Entry 5BW8 (X-ray diffraction, 2.80 A resolution); this record covers chains C and D of the 5 polymer chains in the assembly.

# Chain C
Protein: Golgi to ER traffic protein 4
Source organism: Saccharomyces cerevisiae (strain ATCC 204508 / S288c)
UniProt: Q12125 (GET4_YEAST); residues 1-290 here = UniProt positions 1-290
Sequence (305 residues; each row starts with the number of its first residue):
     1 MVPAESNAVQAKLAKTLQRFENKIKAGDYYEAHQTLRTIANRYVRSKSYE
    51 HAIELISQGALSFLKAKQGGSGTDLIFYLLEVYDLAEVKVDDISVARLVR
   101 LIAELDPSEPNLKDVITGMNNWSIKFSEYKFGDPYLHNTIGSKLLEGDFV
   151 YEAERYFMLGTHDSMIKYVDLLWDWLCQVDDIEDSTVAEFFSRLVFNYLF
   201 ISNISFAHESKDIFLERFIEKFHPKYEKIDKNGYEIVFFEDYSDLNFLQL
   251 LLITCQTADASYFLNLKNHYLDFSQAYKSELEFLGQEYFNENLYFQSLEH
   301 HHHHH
Disordered / not traced: 1-10, 294-305
Differences from the reference sequence: engineered mutation A258 (Lys in Q12125), A260 (Lys in Q12125); expression tag (291-305)

# Chain D
Protein: Ubiquitin-like protein MDY2
Source organism: Saccharomyces cerevisiae (strain ATCC 204508 / S288c)
UniProt: Q12285 (MDY2_YEAST); residues 1-54 here = UniProt positions 1-54
Sequence (54 residues; numbered 1 to 54; the number before each row is that of its first residue):
     1 MSTSASGPEHEFVSKFLTLATLTEPKLPKSYTKPLKDVTNLGVPLPTLKY
    51 KYKQ
Disordered / not traced: 1-2, 54

# Interface between chain C and chain D
Pairs across the interface (93):
  E128(C) with K36(D)
  Y129(C) with L35(D); K36(D)
  K130(C) with V38(D)
  F131(C) with V38(D); L41(D), hydrophobic
  P134(C) with L35(D), hydrophobic
  L145(C) with Y52(D), hydrophobic
  D148(C) with Y52(D); K53(D)
  V150(C) with Y52(D), hydrophobic
  Y151(C) with T47(D); L48(D), hydrogen bond (side chain-backbone)
  R155(C) with L41(D)
  L159(C) with L35(D)
  L171(C) with Y52(D)
  W175(C) with Y50(D); K51(D), hydrogen bond (side chain-backbone); Y52(D), hydrophobic
  Q178(C) with Y52(D); K53(D), hydrogen bond (side chain-backbone)
  T186(C) with Y50(D)
  E189(C) with L48(D); Y50(D), hydrogen bond
  F190(C) with L48(D), hydrophobic; Y50(D), hydrophobic
  R193(C) with L45(D); P46(D), hydrogen bond (side chain-backbone); L48(D)
  F196(C) with L45(D), hydrophobic
  N197(C) with L45(D)
  F200(C) with L41(D); G42(D); V43(D); L45(D), hydrophobic
  I201(C) with K33(D)
  S202(C) with Y31(D); T32(D); K33(D), hydrogen bond
  N203(C) with Y31(D); T32(D)
  I204(C) with P28(D); K29(D); Y31(D), hydrogen bond (backbone-backbone)
  S205(C) with K29(D), hydrogen bond (backbone-backbone); S30(D); Y31(D), hydrogen bond (backbone-backbone); T32(D)
  H208(C) with K29(D)
  K225(C) with T3(D)
  E227(C) with H10(D), salt bridge
  I229(C) with L17(D), hydrophobic
  K231(C) with L17(D); T18(D); T21(D)
  N232(C) with T21(D), hydrogen bond (side chain-backbone)
  G233(C) with K29(D), hydrogen bond (backbone-side chain)
  Y234(C) with T21(D); P25(D); K29(D)
  I236(C) with V13(D), hydrophobic
  F238(C) with S6(D); H10(D)
  E240(C) with T3(D); S6(D)
  S243(C) with E9(D), hydrogen bond
  N246(C) with E9(D), hydrogen bond
  L250(C) with V13(D), hydrophobic
  T254(C) with F16(D)
  Q256(C) with P25(D); K26(D), hydrogen bond (backbone-backbone); L27(D), hydrogen bond (side chain-backbone); P28(D), hydrogen bond (side chain-backbone); K29(D)
  T257(C) with P25(D); K26(D)
  Y262(C) with F16(D); L19(D), hydrogen bond (side chain-backbone); A20(D), hydrophobic
  N265(C) with F12(D); F16(D); L19(D)
  L266(C) with F12(D), hydrophobic; F16(D), hydrophobic
  H269(C) with F12(D)
  Y270(C) with E9(D), hydrogen bond; V13(D)
  S279(C) with V43(D)
  E280(C) with L45(D)
  F283(C) with N40(D); G42(D); V43(D), hydrophobic
  E287(C) with K33(D), salt bridge
Other interface residues (no listed pair), chain C (58 interface residues in all): G160, D174, V179, I253, C255, Y288
Other interface residues (no listed pair), chain D (39 interface residues in all): P8, L22, T39

# Summary
58 residues of chain C face 39 of chain D across their interface; the contacts include 18 hydrogen bonds and 2
salt bridges. Among the polar pairs are E227(C)-H10(D), E287(C)-K33(D) and Y151(C)-L48(D).
Chain C is Golgi to ER traffic protein 4 and chain D is Ubiquitin-like protein MDY2, both from Saccharomyces
cerevisiae (strain ATCC 204508 / S288c); the structure, 2.8 A crystal structure of a Get3-Get4-Get5
intermediate complex from S.cerevisiae, was determined by X-ray diffraction (same publication as 5BWK).
